3PCU - chains A and B; structure by X-ray diffraction, 2.00 A resolution.

[Chain A]
Protein: Retinoic acid receptor RXR-alpha
From: Homo sapiens
Reference sequence: P19793 (RXRA_HUMAN); residues 229-458 here = UniProt positions 229-458
Chain sequence (230 residues; each row starts with the number of its first residue):
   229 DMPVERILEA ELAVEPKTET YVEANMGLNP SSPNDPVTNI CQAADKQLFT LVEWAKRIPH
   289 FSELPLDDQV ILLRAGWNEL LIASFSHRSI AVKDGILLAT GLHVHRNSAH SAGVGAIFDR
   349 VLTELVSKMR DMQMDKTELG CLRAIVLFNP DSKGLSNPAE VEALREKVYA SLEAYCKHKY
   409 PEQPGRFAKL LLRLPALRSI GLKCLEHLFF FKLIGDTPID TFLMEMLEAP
Disordered / not traced: 244-262
Curated features (UniProtKB/Swiss-Prot):
  - region: R348 to G368 (Required for nuclear export)
  - binding site (9-cis-retinoate): R316, A327
  - binding site (all-trans-retinoate): R316, A327
  - modified residue (Phosphoserine): S259, S260
Residues lining bound ligands: LX8 (2-[(2S)-6-(2-methylbut-3-en-2-yl)-7-oxo-2,3-dihydro-7H-furo[3,2-g]chromen-2-yl]propan-2-yl acetate): V265, I268, A271, A272, Q275, L309, I310, F313, R316, L326, A327, T328, V342, I345, F346, C432, H435, L436, F439
From the paper describing this entry:
  - binding site for LX8: V265, L309, I310, F313, R316, L326, V342, I345, F346, C432, H435, L436, F439

[Chain B]
Protein: Nuclear receptor coactivator 2
Notes: fragment: SRC-1 peptide
Reference sequence: Q15596 (NCOA2_HUMAN); residues 1-10 here correspond to UniProt positions 687-696 (UniProt number = residue number + 686)
Chain sequence (10 residues; each row starts with the number of its first residue):
     1 HKILHRLLQD

[Chain A / chain B interface]
Residue-residue contacts (31):
  F277(A) with L7(B), hydrophobic
  V280(A) with L4(B), hydrophobic; L7(B); L8(B), hydrophobic
  K284(A) with L7(B), hydrogen bond (side chain-backbone); L8(B); D10(B)
  F289(A) with L8(B), hydrophobic
  L294(A) with H5(B); L8(B), hydrophobic
  D295(A) with H5(B)
  Q297(A) with L8(B)
  V298(A) with H1(B); L4(B); H5(B); L8(B), hydrophobic
  L301(A) with L4(B), hydrophobic; L8(B), hydrophobic
  R302(A) with H1(B), hydrogen bond; L4(B)
  T449(A) with I3(B)
  F450(A) with I3(B), hydrophobic; L4(B), hydrophobic; L7(B), hydrophobic
  E453(A) with H1(B); K2(B), hydrogen bond (side chain-backbone); I3(B), hydrogen bond (side chain-backbone); L4(B), hydrogen bond (side chain-backbone)
  E456(A) with H1(B), salt bridge
  A457(A) with H1(B)
  P458(A) with H1(B)
Also at the interface, not in a pair above, chain A (18 interface residues in all): E281, M454
Also at the interface, not in a pair above, chain B (9 interface residues in all): Q9

[Summary]
The interface between chain A and chain B involves 18 residues on one side and 9 on the other, with 5 hydrogen
bonds and 1 salt bridge. Polar pairs include E456(A)-H1(B), K284(A)-L7(B) and R302(A)-H1(B). Bound to chain A:
compound LX8. The paper reports a binding site for LX8 at V265(A), L309(A) and I310(A) among others.
Here chain A is Retinoic acid receptor RXR-alpha (Homo sapiens) and chain B is Nuclear receptor coactivator 2.
Entry 3PCU (Crystal structure of human retinoic X receptor alpha ligand-binding domain complexed with LX0278
and SRC1 peptide) was determined by X-ray diffraction.
